Entry 1QPO (X-ray diffraction, 2.40 A resolution); this record covers chains A and B.

== Chain A ==
Protein: Quinolinate acid phosphoribosyl transferase
Organism: Mycobacterium tuberculosis H37Rv
Notes: EC 2.4.2.19
UniProt: O06594 (NADC_MYCTU); residues 2-285 here = UniProt positions 2-285
Amino-acid sequence (284 residues; row label = number of the first residue in the row):
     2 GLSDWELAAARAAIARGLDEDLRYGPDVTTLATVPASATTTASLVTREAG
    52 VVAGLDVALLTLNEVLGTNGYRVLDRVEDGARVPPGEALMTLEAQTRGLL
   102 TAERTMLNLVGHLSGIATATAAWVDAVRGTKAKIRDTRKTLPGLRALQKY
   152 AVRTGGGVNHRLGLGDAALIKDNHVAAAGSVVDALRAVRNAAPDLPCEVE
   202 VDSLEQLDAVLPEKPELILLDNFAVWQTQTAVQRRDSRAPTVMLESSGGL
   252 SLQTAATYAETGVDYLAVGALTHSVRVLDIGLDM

== Chain B ==
Protein: Quinolinate acid phosphoribosyl transferase
Organism: Mycobacterium tuberculosis H37Rv
Notes: EC 2.4.2.19
UniProt: O06594 (NADC_MYCTU); residues 502-785 here correspond to UniProt positions 2-285 (UniProt number = residue number - 500)
Amino-acid sequence (284 residues; row label = number of the first residue in the row):
   502 GLSDWELAAARAAIARGLDEDLRYGPDVTTLATVPASATTTASLVTREAG
   552 VVAGLDVALLTLNEVLGTNGYRVLDRVEDGARVPPGEALMTLEAQTRGLL
   602 TAERTMLNLVGHLSGIATATAAWVDAVRGTKAKIRDTRKTLPGLRALQKY
   652 AVRTGGGVNHRLGLGDAALIKDNHVAAAGSVVDALRAVRNAAPDLPCEVE
   702 VDSLEQLDAVLPEKPELILLDNFAVWQTQTAVQRRDSRAPTVMLESSGGL
   752 SLQTAATYAETGVDYLAVGALTHSVRVLDIGLDM

== Interface between chain A and chain B ==
Contacting residue pairs (87):
  W6(A) - R524(B)
  W6(A) - Y525(B)
  A14(A) - P643(B)
  R17(A) - R517(B)
  G18(A) - P643(B)
  E21(A) - P643(B)
  E21(A) - G644(B)  hydrogen bond (side chain-backbone)
  E21(A) - L645(B)  hydrogen bond (side chain-backbone)
  E21(A) - R646(B)  hydrogen bond (side chain-backbone)
  E21(A) - L663(B)
  D22(A) - R639(B)  salt bridge
  D22(A) - R646(B)  salt bridge
  D22(A) - G664(B)
  D22(A) - L665(B)  hydrogen bond (backbone-backbone)
  R24(A) - W506(B)
  Y25(A) - W506(B)  hydrogen bond
  Y25(A) - L663(B)
  Y25(A) - G664(B)
  Y25(A) - G666(B)
  G26(A) - G666(B)  hydrogen bond (backbone-backbone)
  P27(A) - G666(B)
  V29(A) - A693(B)  hydrophobic
  V29(A) - L696(B)  hydrophobic
  T30(A) - L670(B)
  T30(A) - I671(B)
  T30(A) - H675(B)
  T30(A) - V689(B)
  T31(A) - H675(B)
  T34(A) - H675(B)  hydrogen bond
  T34(A) - A678(B)
  T34(A) - A685(B)
  T102(A) - L665(B)
  E104(A) - K672(B)  salt bridge
  R105(A) - R639(B)
  R105(A) - K640(B)
  N109(A) - R639(B)  hydrogen bond (side chain-backbone)
  N109(A) - K640(B)
  N109(A) - T641(B)  hydrogen bond (side chain-backbone)
  L110(A) - P643(B)  hydrophobic
  H113(A) - L642(B)
  R139(A) - D522(B)  salt bridge
  R139(A) - R605(B)
  R139(A) - N609(B)  hydrogen bond (backbone-side chain)
  K140(A) - R605(B)
  K140(A) - N609(B)
  T141(A) - N609(B)  hydrogen bond (backbone-side chain)
  L142(A) - H613(B)
  L142(A) - L645(B)  hydrophobic
  P143(A) - A514(B)
  P143(A) - E521(B)
  P143(A) - L610(B)  hydrophobic
  G144(A) - E521(B)  hydrogen bond (backbone-side chain)
  L145(A) - E521(B)  hydrogen bond (backbone-side chain)
  L145(A) - L642(B)  hydrophobic
  R146(A) - E521(B)  hydrogen bond (backbone-side chain)
  R146(A) - D522(B)  salt bridge
  L163(A) - E521(B)
  L163(A) - Y525(B)
  G164(A) - D522(B)
  L165(A) - D522(B)  hydrogen bond (backbone-backbone)
  L165(A) - D528(B)
  L165(A) - T602(B)
  G166(A) - Y525(B)
  G166(A) - G526(B)  hydrogen bond (backbone-backbone)
  G166(A) - P527(B)
  L170(A) - T530(B)
  I171(A) - T530(B)
  K172(A) - E604(B)  salt bridge
  N174(A) - M785(B)
  H175(A) - T530(B)
  H175(A) - T531(B)
  H175(A) - T534(B)  hydrogen bond
  A178(A) - T534(B)
  V189(A) - T530(B)
  A192(A) - A533(B)  hydrophobic
  A193(A) - V529(B)  hydrophobic
  L196(A) - V529(B)  hydrophobic
  H274(A) - V778(B)
  S275(A) - V776(B)  hydrogen bond (backbone-backbone)
  S275(A) - R777(B)
  S275(A) - V778(B)  hydrogen bond (side chain-backbone)
  V276(A) - S775(B)  hydrogen bond (backbone-backbone)
  V276(A) - V776(B)  hydrogen bond (backbone-backbone)
  R277(A) - S775(B)
  V278(A) - H774(B)
  V278(A) - S775(B)  hydrogen bond (backbone-side chain)
  M285(A) - N674(B)
Also at the interface, not in a pair above, chain A (58 interface residues in all): L23, D28, A33, V35, L101, D167, A169, A179, A185, A188
Also at the interface, not in a pair above, chain B (59 interface residues in all): G518, L523, V535, L601, A647, D667, A669, A679, A688, A692

== Overview ==
58 residues of chain A face 59 of chain B across their interface, with 22 hydrogen bonds and 6 salt bridges.
Polar contacts include D22(A)-R639(B), D22(A)-R646(B) and E104(A)-K672(B).
Both chains are Quinolinate acid phosphoribosyl transferase (Mycobacterium tuberculosis H37Rv). Entry 1QPO
(Quinolinate Phosphoribosyl Transferase (QAPRTase) Apo-Enzyme from Mycobacterium Tuberculosis) was determined
by X-ray diffraction together with 1QPN, 1QPQ and 1QPR from the same study.
